8VCT - chains H and B of the 10 polymer chains in the assembly; structure by electron microscopy, 3.83 A resolution.

Chain H:
Molecule: 50-nt DNA strand
Sequence (50 nucleotides; each row starts with the number of its first residue):
     1 ATACTGTGGA CCAGAACCCT GATAAATGCA ACGCTCATAG CGGGCAGACG

Chain B:
Protein: Transposon Tn7 transposition protein TnsC
Organism: Escherichia coli
UniProtKB: P05846 (TNSC_ECOLX); residues 1-503 here = UniProt positions 1-503
Amino-acid sequence (523 residues; each row starts with the number of its first residue):
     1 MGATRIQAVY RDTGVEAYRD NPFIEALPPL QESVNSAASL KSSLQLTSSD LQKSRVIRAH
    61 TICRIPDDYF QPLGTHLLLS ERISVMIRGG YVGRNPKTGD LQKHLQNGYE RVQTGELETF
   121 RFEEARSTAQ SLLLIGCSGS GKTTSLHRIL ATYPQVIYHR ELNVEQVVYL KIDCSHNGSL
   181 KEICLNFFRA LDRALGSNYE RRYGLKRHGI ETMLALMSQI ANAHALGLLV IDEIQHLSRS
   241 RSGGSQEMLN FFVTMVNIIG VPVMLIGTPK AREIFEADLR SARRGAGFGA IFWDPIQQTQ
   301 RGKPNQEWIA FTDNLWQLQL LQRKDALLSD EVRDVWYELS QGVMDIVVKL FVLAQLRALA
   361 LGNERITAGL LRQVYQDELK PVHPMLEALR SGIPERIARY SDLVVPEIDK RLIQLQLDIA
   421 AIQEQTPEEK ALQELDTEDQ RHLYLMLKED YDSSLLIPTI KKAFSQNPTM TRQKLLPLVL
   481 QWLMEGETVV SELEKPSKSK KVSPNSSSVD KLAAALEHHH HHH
Unresolved in the structure: 1-3, 486-523
Sequence notes: engineered mutation Gly2 (Ser in P05846); expression tag (504-523)
Ligand contacts:
  - ADP (adenosine-5'-diphosphate): Pro66, Tyr69, Phe70, Gln71, Ser138, Gly139, Ser140, Gly141, Lys142, Thr143, Thr144, Phe311, Met344, Asp345, Val348
  - ATP-gamma-S (AGS; phosphothiophosphoric acid-adenylate ester): Thr128, Arg283, Arg284

Chain H / chain B interface:
Contacting residue pairs (7; chain H residue first):
  DT20(H) - Arg241(B)  hydrogen bond to the phosphate
  DG21(H) - Ser179(B)  phosphate contact
  DG21(H) - Arg241(B)  salt bridge to the phosphate
  DA22(H) - Ser179(B)  hydrogen bond to the phosphate
  DA22(H) - Lys181(B)  phosphate contact
  DA22(H) - Ile210(B)  sugar contact
  DT23(H) - Ile210(B)  phosphate contact
Other interface residues (no listed pair), chain H (5 interface residues in all): DA24
Other interface residues (no listed pair), chain B (7 interface residues in all): Leu180, Lys206, Gly209

Overview:
Chain H and chain B form an interface of 5 and 7 residues respectively; the contacts include 2 hydrogen bonds
and 1 salt bridge. Among the polar pairs are DT20(H)-Arg241(B), DA22(H)-Ser179(B) and DG21(H)-Arg241(B). Chain
B binds ATP-gamma-S and ADP.
Chain H is a 50-nt DNA strand and chain B is Transposon Tn7 transposition protein TnsC (Escherichia coli); the
structure, CyoEM structure of the TnsC(1-503)-TnsD(1-318)-DNA complex in a 6:2:1 stoichiometry from E. coli
Tn7 bound to ..., was determined by electron microscopy (same publication as 8GLU, 8GLW, 8GLX and 8VCJ).
